7AKK - chains C and E of the 6 polymer chains in the assembly; structure by X-ray diffraction, 3.40 A resolution.

# Chain C
Name: Complement C3 beta chain
From: Homo sapiens
UniProtKB: P01024 (CO3_HUMAN); residues 1-645 here correspond to UniProt positions 23-667 (UniProt number = residue number + 22)
Amino-acid sequence (645 residues; each row starts with the number of its first residue):
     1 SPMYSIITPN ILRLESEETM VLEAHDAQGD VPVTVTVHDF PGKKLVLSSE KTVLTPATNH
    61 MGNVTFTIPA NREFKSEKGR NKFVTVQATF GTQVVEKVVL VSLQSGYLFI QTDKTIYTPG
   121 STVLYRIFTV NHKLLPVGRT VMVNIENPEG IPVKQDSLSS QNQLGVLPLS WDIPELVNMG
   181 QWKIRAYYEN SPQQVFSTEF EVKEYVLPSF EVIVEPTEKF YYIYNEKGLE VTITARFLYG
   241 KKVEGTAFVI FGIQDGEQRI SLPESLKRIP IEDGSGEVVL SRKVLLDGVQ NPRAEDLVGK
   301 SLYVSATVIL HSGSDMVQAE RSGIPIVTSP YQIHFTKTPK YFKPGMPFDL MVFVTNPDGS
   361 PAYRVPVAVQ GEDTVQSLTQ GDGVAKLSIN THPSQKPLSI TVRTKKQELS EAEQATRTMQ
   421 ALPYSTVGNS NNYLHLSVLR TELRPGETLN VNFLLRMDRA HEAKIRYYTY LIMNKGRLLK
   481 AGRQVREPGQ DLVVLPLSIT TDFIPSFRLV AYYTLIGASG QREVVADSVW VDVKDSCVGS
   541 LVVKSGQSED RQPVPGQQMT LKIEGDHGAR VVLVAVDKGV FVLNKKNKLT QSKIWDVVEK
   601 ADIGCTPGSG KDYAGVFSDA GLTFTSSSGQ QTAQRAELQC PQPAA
Cystine bridges: C605-C640
Covalently attached groups: N-acetylglucosamine (NAG) linked to N63
Reported in the primary citation:
  - post-translational modification sites: N63

# Chain E
Name: Complement C3b alpha' chain
From: Homo sapiens
UniProtKB: P01024 (CO3_HUMAN); aligned to UniProt positions 749-1646 over residues 646-1543 (the alignment contains insertions or deletions, so no single offset holds)
Amino-acid sequence (898 residues; row label = number of the first residue in the row):
   646 SNLDEDIIAE ENIVSRSEFP ESWLWNVEDL KEPPKNGIST KLMNIFLKDS ITTWEILAVS
   706 MSDKKGICVA DPFEVTVMQD FFIDLRLPYS VVRNEQVEIR AVLYNYRQNQ ELKVRVELLH
   766 NPAFCSLATT KRRHQQTVTI PPKSSLSVPY VIVPLKTGLQ EVEVKAAVYH HFISDGVRKS
   826 LKVVPEGIRM NKTVAVRTLD PERLGREGVQ KEDIPPADLS DQVPDTESET RILLQGTPVA
   886 QMTEDAVDAE RLKHLIVTPS GCGEQNMIGM TPTVIAVHYL DETEQWEKFG LEKRQGALEL
   946 IKKGYTQQLA FRQPSSAFAA FVKRAPSTWL TAYVVKVFSL AVNLIAIDSQ VLCGAVKWLI
  1006 LEKQKPDGVF QEDAPVIHQE MIGGLRNNNE KDMALTAFVL ISLQEAKDIC EEQVNSLPGS
  1066 ITKAGDFLEA NYMNLQRSYT VAIAGYALAQ MGRLKGPLLN KFLTTAKDKN RWEDPGKQLY
  1126 NVEATSYALL ALLQLKDFDF VPPVVRWLNE QRYYGGGYGS TQATFMVFQA LAQYQKDAPD
  1186 HQELNLDVSL QLPSRSEETK ENEGFTVTAE GKGQGTLSVV TMYHAKAKDQ LTCNKFDLKV
  1246 TIKPAPETEK RPQDAKNTMI LEICTRYRGD QDATMSILDI SMMTGFAPDT DDLKQLANGV
  1306 DRYISKYELD KAFSDRNTLI IYLDKVSHSE DDCLAFKVHQ YFNVELIQPG AVKVYAYYNL
  1366 EESCTRFYHP EKEDGKLNKL CRDELCRCAE ENCFIQKSDD KVTLEERLDK ACEPGVDYVY
  1426 KTRLVKVQLS NDFDEYIMAI EQTIKSGSDE VQVGQQRTFI SPIKCREALK LEEKKHYLMW
  1486 GLSSDFWGEK PNLSYIIGKD TWVEHWPEED ECQDEENQKQ CQDLGAFTES MVVFGCPN
Not modelled in the structure: 646, 852-1236, 1253-1260
Cystine bridges: C770-C1393, C1238-C1369, C1269-C1338, C1386-C1391, C1398-C1470, C1517-C1526
Covalently attached groups: N-acetylglucosamine (NAG) linked to N836

# How chain C and chain E interact
Inter-chain disulfides: C537(C)-C713(E)
Contacting residue pairs (182; chain C residue first):
  Q111(C) with W670(E); L702(E)
  D113(C) with S667(E), hydrogen bond; W670(E)
  K114(C) with E666(E), salt bridge; S667(E)
  T118(C) with Y734(E)
  P119(C) with Y734(E); K827(E), hydrogen bond (backbone-side chain)
  L124(C) with W670(E)
  Y125(C) with W670(E)
  R126(C) with W670(E), hydrogen bond (side chain-backbone); N671(E), hydrogen bond (side chain-backbone); V672(E)
  F128(C) with M706(E), hydrophobic
  T129(C) with M706(E)
  V130(C) with M706(E), hydrophobic
  L134(C) with G711(E)
  L135(C) with D708(E)
  P136(C) with M706(E), hydrophobic; S707(E); D708(E)
  L164(C) with M706(E)
  G165(C) with M706(E)
  V166(C) with M706(E), hydrophobic
  E175(C) with K827(E), salt bridge
  E204(C) with Y734(E)
  Y205(C) with E666(E), hydrogen bond
  L207(C) with E666(E); R731(E), hydrogen bond (backbone-side chain)
  S209(C) with R731(E)
  F237(C) with Y749(E), hydrophobic; Y751(E)
  L238(C) with T697(E); T698(E), hydrogen bond (backbone-side chain)
  Y239(C) with I696(E); T697(E); T698(E), hydrogen bond (backbone-side chain); V722(E); M723(E), hydrophobic; F727(E), hydrophobic; Y749(E); Y751(E), hydrogen bond
  K241(C) with M723(E); Y751(E)
  F248(C) with I1282(E), hydrophobic; Y1327(E), hydrophobic; Y1362(E), hydrophobic
  I250(C) with Y1362(E)
  L266(C) with M1280(E), hydrophobic; Y1362(E)
  R268(C) with M1280(E); Y1327(E); L1328(E), hydrogen bond (side chain-backbone); D1329(E), salt bridge
  T307(C) with Y1362(E)
  H311(C) with I1325(E)
  S312(C) with R745(E); V747(E); S792(E), hydrogen bond (backbone-side chain); T1323(E)
  G313(C) with D1284(E); I1325(E)
  S314(C) with R745(E); V747(E); S792(E), hydrogen bond
  D315(C) with R731(E), salt bridge
  M316(C) with L1365(E), hydrophobic
  Q318(C) with Y1363(E)
  C537(C) with C713(E), disulfide; V714(E), hydrogen bond (side chain-backbone)
  V538(C) with K710(E)
  G539(C) with K710(E)
  S540(C) with I683(E)
  L541(C) with S705(E); C713(E), hydrophobic; A715(E), hydrophobic
  V543(C) with F718(E)
  K544(C) with F718(E)
  S545(C) with F718(E)
  Q552(C) with T721(E); M723(E), hydrogen bond (side chain-backbone); Q724(E)
  P553(C) with L692(E), hydrophobic; T721(E); V722(E); M723(E), hydrogen bond (backbone-backbone)
  V554(C) with L692(E); V722(E)
  P555(C) with L692(E); K693(E); I696(E), hydrophobic; V722(E); Q724(E)
  G556(C) with F691(E); L692(E), hydrogen bond (backbone-backbone)
  Q557(C) with I690(E); F691(E); L692(E), hydrogen bond (backbone-backbone)
  Q558(C) with N689(E), hydrogen bond; I690(E); F691(E)
  M559(C) with M688(E); N689(E); I690(E), hydrogen bond (backbone-backbone); L692(E), hydrophobic; V720(E), hydrophobic
  T560(C) with L687(E); N689(E), hydrogen bond
  L561(C) with K686(E); L687(E); M688(E), hydrogen bond (backbone-backbone); I701(E), hydrophobic; F718(E), hydrophobic
  K562(C) with T685(E); K686(E); L687(E)
  I563(C) with S684(E); T685(E); K686(E), hydrogen bond (backbone-backbone); M688(E), hydrophobic
  E564(C) with I683(E); S684(E); T685(E)
  G565(C) with L675(E); I683(E); S684(E), hydrogen bond (backbone-backbone)
  D566(C) with L675(E); S705(E), hydrogen bond; K710(E), salt bridge
  H567(C) with L675(E); S707(E)
  G568(C) with L675(E), hydrogen bond (backbone-backbone)
  A569(C) with E673(E); D674(E); L675(E), hydrogen bond (backbone-backbone); M706(E); S707(E)
  R570(C) with V672(E); E673(E); D674(E), salt bridge; V704(E); S705(E); M706(E), hydrogen bond (backbone-backbone)
  V571(C) with N671(E); V672(E); E673(E), hydrogen bond (backbone-backbone); L675(E), hydrophobic; V704(E)
  V572(C) with N671(E); L702(E); A703(E); V704(E), hydrogen bond (backbone-backbone)
  L573(C) with L669(E); W670(E); N671(E), hydrogen bond (backbone-backbone); M688(E), hydrophobic; L702(E)
  V574(C) with W668(E); L669(E), hydrogen bond (backbone-backbone); E700(E); I701(E); L702(E), hydrogen bond (backbone-backbone)
  A575(C) with S667(E); W668(E), hydrogen bond (backbone-backbone); L669(E); E700(E)
  V576(C) with W699(E); E700(E), hydrogen bond (backbone-backbone)
  D577(C) with E666(E); T697(E); W699(E)
  K578(C) with T697(E); T698(E); E700(E)
  V580(C) with E666(E)
  F581(C) with E700(E)
  T590(C) with V714(E)
  Q591(C) with I712(E); C713(E); V714(E), hydrogen bond (side chain-backbone)
  I594(C) with V714(E), hydrophobic
Interface residues without a listed pair, chain C (89 interface residues in all): T112, G120, L169, V206, P208, G240, T246, I309, L310, K588, L589
Interface residues without a listed pair, chain E (77 interface residues in all): P665, G682, D694, K709, D716, E719, D729, L732, P733, Y1308, Y1312

# Overview
Chain C and chain E form an interface of 89 and 77 residues respectively; the contacts include 1 disulfide
bond, 35 hydrogen bonds and 6 salt bridges. Polar contacts include K114(C)-E666(E), E175(C)-K827(E) and
R268(C)-D1329(E). N-acetylglucosamine is covalently linked to N63(C). Covalently linked N-acetylglucosamine:
at N836(E). From the paper: a modification site at N63(C).
Chain C is Complement C3 beta chain and chain E is Complement C3b alpha' chain, both from Homo sapiens; the
structure, Structure of a complement factor-receptor complex, was determined by X-ray diffraction.
